Entry 8WH2 (electron microscopy, 2.90 A resolution); this record covers chains C and E of the 7 polymer chains in the assembly.

Chain C (and E):
Protein: Uncoating factor OPG117
Source organism: Monkeypox virus
Notes: chain E of this document is another copy of the same molecule, construct and numbering; everything in this record applies to it too
Reference sequence: Q5IXS3 (Q5IXS3_MONPV); residue numbers follow UniProt; this construct covers 1-785
Sequence (785 residues; numbered 1 to 785; the number before each row is that of its first residue):
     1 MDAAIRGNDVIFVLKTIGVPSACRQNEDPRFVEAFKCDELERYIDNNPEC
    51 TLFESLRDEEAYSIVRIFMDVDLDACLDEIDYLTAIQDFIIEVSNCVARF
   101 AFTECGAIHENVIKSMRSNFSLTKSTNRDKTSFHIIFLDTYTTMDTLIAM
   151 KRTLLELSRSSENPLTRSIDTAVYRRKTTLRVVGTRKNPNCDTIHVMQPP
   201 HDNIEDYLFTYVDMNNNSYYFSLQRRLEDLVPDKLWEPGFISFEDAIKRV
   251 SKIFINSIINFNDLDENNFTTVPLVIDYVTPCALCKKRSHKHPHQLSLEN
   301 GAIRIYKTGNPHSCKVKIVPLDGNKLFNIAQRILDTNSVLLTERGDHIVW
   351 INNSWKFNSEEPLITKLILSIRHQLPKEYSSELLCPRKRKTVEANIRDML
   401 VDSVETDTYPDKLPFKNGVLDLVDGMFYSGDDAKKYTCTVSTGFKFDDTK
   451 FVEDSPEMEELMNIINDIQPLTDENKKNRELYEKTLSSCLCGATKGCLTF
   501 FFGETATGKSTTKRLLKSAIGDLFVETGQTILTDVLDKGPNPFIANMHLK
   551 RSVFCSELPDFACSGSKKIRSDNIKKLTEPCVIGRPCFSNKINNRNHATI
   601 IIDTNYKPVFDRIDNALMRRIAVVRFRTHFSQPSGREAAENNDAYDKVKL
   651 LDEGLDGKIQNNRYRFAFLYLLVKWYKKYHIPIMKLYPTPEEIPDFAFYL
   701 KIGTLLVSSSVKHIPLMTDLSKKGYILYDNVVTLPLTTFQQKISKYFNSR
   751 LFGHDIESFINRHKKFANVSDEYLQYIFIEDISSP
Disordered / not traced: 1-322

Chain C / chain E interface:
Residue-residue contacts - 31 pairs, chain C then chain E:
  Asn324(C) - Leu384(E)
  Phe327(C) - Leu369(E)  hydrophobic
  Phe327(C) - Leu384(E)  hydrophobic
  Leu341(C) - Lys366(E)
  Thr391(C) - Pro386(E)
  Ala394(C) - Pro386(E)  hydrophobic
  Asn395(C) - Pro386(E)
  Asn395(C) - Arg389(E)  hydrogen bond
  Arg397(C) - Lys366(E)
  Asp398(C) - Lys366(E)
  Asp398(C) - Arg389(E)
  Leu400(C) - Lys366(E)  hydrogen bond (backbone-side chain)
  Val401(C) - Ile351(E)  hydrophobic
  Val401(C) - Asn352(E)
  Asp402(C) - Asn352(E)
  Ser708(C) - Asn641(E)
  Ser709(C) - Asn641(E)
  Ser710(C) - Asn641(E)  hydrogen bond (backbone-side chain)
  Ser710(C) - Asn642(E)
  Ser710(C) - Asp643(E)
  Val711(C) - Asp643(E)
  Lys712(C) - Glu640(E)
  Lys712(C) - Asn642(E)
  Lys712(C) - Asp643(E)
  His713(C) - Glu640(E)
  His713(C) - Asn641(E)
  Asn761(C) - Ala562(E)
  Asn761(C) - Tyr606(E)  hydrogen bond (backbone-side chain)
  Arg762(C) - Ala562(E)
  Arg762(C) - Tyr606(E)
  Val769(C) - Asn748(E)
Also at the interface, not in a pair above, chain C (23 interface residues in all): Met399, Arg585, Val732
Also at the interface, not in a pair above, chain E (21 interface residues in all): Arg372, Cys587, Ala638, Ala644, Tyr645, Arg750, Leu751

In short:
23 residues of chain C and 21 residues of chain E are in contact; the contacts include 4 hydrogen bonds. Polar
contacts include Asn395(C)-Arg389(E), Leu400(C)-Lys366(E) and Ser710(C)-Asn641(E).
Chain C and chain E are both Uncoating factor OPG117 (Monkeypox virus); the structure, MPOX E5 hexamer 2ATP,
2ADP, and ssDNA binding comformation, was determined by electron microscopy together with 8WH0 and 8WH4 from
the same study.
